Entry 8UBB (electron microscopy, 3.23 A resolution); this record covers chains B and C of the 9 polymer chains in the assembly.

== Chain B (and C) ==
Protein: Avd
Organism: Bordetella phage BPP-1
Notes: chain C of this document is another copy of the same molecule, construct and numbering; everything in this record applies to it too
Reference sequence: chimeric construct of Q775D7, Q9FA38: residues 1-124 from Q775D7 (Q775D7_BPBPP) positions 1-124 (same numbers); residues 125-290 from Q9FA38 positions 5-170 (UniProt number = residue number - 120)
Sequence (290 residues; numbered 1 to 290; the number before each row is that of its first residue):
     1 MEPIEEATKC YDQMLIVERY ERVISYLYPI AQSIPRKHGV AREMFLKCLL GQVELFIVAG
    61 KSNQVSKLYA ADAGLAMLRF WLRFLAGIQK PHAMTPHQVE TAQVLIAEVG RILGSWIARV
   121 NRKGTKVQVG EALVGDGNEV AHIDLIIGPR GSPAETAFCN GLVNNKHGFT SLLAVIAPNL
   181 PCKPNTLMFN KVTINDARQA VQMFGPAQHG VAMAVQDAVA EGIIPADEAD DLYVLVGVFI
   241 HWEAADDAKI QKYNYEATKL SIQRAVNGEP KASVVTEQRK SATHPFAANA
Disordered / not traced: 123-290 (chain C: 1-10, 122-290)

== Chain B / chain C interface ==
Pairs across the interface (50; chain B residue first):
  I4(B) - A107(C)  hydrophobic
  E6(B) - D72(C)
  E6(B) - A76(C)
  E6(B) - R79(C)  salt bridge
  A7(B) - D72(C)  hydrogen bond (backbone-side chain)
  A7(B) - I117(C)  hydrophobic
  T8(B) - Y69(C)
  Q13(B) - A76(C)
  V17(B) - R83(C)
  E21(B) - F80(C)
  E21(B) - R83(C)  salt bridge
  I24(B) - F80(C)  hydrophobic
  I24(B) - F84(C)  hydrophobic
  Y28(B) - H38(C)  hydrogen bond
  Y28(B) - A41(C)
  Y28(B) - F84(C)  hydrophobic
  Y28(B) - I88(C)  hydrophobic
  Y28(B) - K90(C)
  P29(B) - Q89(C)
  P29(B) - K90(C)
  Q32(B) - K37(C)  hydrogen bond (backbone-side chain)
  Q32(B) - H38(C)  hydrogen bond
  Q32(B) - K90(C)
  R36(B) - R36(C)
  R42(B) - K37(C)
  E43(B) - V40(C)
  L46(B) - V40(C)  hydrophobic
  L46(B) - M44(C)
  K47(B) - V40(C)
  K47(B) - E43(C)  salt bridge
  K47(B) - M44(C)
  L50(B) - A41(C)
  L50(B) - M44(C)
  L50(B) - M77(C)
  L50(B) - F80(C)
  L50(B) - W81(C)  hydrophobic
  L50(B) - F84(C)  hydrophobic
  G51(B) - M44(C)
  V53(B) - M77(C)
  V53(B) - F80(C)  hydrophobic
  E54(B) - M77(C)  hydrogen bond (backbone-side chain)
  I57(B) - A73(C)
  I57(B) - A76(C)  hydrophobic
  I57(B) - M77(C)  hydrophobic
  V58(B) - A73(C)  hydrophobic
  K61(B) - Y69(C)
  K61(B) - D72(C)  salt bridge
  K61(B) - A73(C)
  K61(B) - A76(C)
  S62(B) - A70(C)
Also at the interface, not in a pair above, chain B (25 interface residues in all): I34
Also at the interface, not in a pair above, chain C (25 interface residues in all): R111, G114

== Overview ==
Chain B and chain C each contribute 25 residues to their interface, with 5 hydrogen bonds and 4 salt bridges.
Among the polar pairs are E6(B)-R79(C), E21(B)-R83(C) and K47(B)-E43(C).
Both chains are Avd (Bordetella phage BPP-1). Entry 8UBB (Diversity-generating retroelement (DGR)
ribonucleoprotein reverse transcriptase - Active State (N-empty) 1b) was determined by electron microscopy
together with 8UB7, 8UB8, 8UB9, 8UBA, 8UBC, 8UBD, 8UBE and 8UBF from the same study.
